PDB entry 4QV7 | X-ray diffraction, 2.60 A resolution | chains F and G of the 28 polymer chains in the assembly

[Chain F]
Protein: Probable proteasome subunit alpha type-7
From: Saccharomyces cerevisiae
Notes: EC 3.4.25.1
UniProt: P21242 (PSA7_YEAST); residues -3 to 284 here correspond to UniProt positions 1-288 (UniProt number = residue number + 4)
Sequence (288 residues; row label = number of the first residue in the row; numbers below 1 keep their minus sign (Met-3 is residue -3)):
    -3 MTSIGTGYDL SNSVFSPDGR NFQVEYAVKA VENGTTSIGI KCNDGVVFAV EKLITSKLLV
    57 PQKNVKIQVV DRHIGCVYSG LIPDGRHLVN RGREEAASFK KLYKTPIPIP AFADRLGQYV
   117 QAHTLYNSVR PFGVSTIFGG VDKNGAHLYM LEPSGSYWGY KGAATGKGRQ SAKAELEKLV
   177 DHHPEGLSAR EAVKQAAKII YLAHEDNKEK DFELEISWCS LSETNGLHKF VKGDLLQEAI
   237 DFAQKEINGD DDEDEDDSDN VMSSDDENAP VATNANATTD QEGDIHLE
Disordered / not traced: -3 to 1, 245-284

[Chain G]
Protein: Proteasome subunit alpha type-1
From: Saccharomyces cerevisiae
Notes: EC 3.4.25.1
UniProt: P21243 (PSA1_YEAST); residues -8 to 243 here correspond to UniProt positions 1-252 (UniProt number = residue number + 9)
Sequence (252 residues; numbered -8 to 243; the number before each row is that of its first residue; numbers below 1 keep their minus sign (Met-8 is residue -8)):
    -8 MSGAAAASAA GYDRHITIFS PEGRLYQVEY AFKATNQTNI NSLAVRGKDC TVVISQKKVP
    52 DKLLDPTTVS YIFCISRTIG MVVNGPIPDA RNAALRAKAE AAEFRYKYGY DMPCDVLAKR
   112 MANLSQIYTQ RAYMRPLGVI LTFVSVDEEL GPSIYKTDPA GYYVGYKATA TGPKQQEITT
   172 NLENHFKKSK IDHINEESWE KVVEFAITHM IDALGTEFSK NDLEVGVATK DKFFTLSAEN
   232 IEERLVAIAE QD
Disordered / not traced: -8 to 1, 243
Metal / ion sites: Mg2+: Thr8, Tyr119, Arg122, Met125

[Chain F / chain G interface]
Contacting residue pairs (63; chain F residue first):
  Thr2(F) - His6(G)
  Gly3(F) - His6(G)
  Tyr4(F) - Arg5(G)
  Tyr4(F) - His6(G)
  Tyr4(F) - Tyr21(G)
  Ser9(F) - Arg126(G)
  Val10(F) - His6(G)
  Val10(F) - Gln18(G)
  Phe11(F) - Gln18(G)  hydrogen bond (backbone-side chain)
  Phe11(F) - Tyr21(G)
  Phe11(F) - Ala22(G)  hydrophobic
  Phe11(F) - Ala25(G)  hydrophobic
  Phe11(F) - Arg126(G)
  Phe11(F) - Pro127(G)
  Ser12(F) - Tyr21(G)
  Pro13(F) - Tyr21(G)  hydrophobic
  Pro13(F) - Lys24(G)  hydrogen bond (backbone-side chain)
  Asp14(F) - Lys24(G)
  Gly15(F) - Tyr21(G)
  Gly15(F) - Ala25(G)
  Lys37(F) - Asp56(G)  salt bridge
  Asp110(F) - Arg82(G)
  Gln114(F) - Arg82(G)  hydrogen bond (side chain-backbone)
  Gln114(F) - Asn83(G)
  Gln114(F) - Leu86(G)
  Gln117(F) - Pro79(G)
  Gln117(F) - Asp80(G)
  Gln117(F) - Asn83(G)  hydrogen bond
  Gln117(F) - Arg126(G)
  Thr120(F) - Arg126(G)  hydrogen bond (backbone-side chain)
  Leu121(F) - Tyr124(G)
  Leu121(F) - Arg126(G)
  Leu121(F) - Leu128(G)  hydrophobic
  Tyr122(F) - Tyr124(G)
  Tyr122(F) - Met125(G)  hydrophobic
  Ser150(F) - Pro79(G)
  Gly151(F) - Pro79(G)
  Ser152(F) - Ile78(G)
  Ser152(F) - Pro79(G)
  Tyr153(F) - Arg82(G)  hydrogen bond (backbone-side chain)
  Trp154(F) - Leu55(G)  hydrophobic
  Trp154(F) - Thr59(G)
  Trp154(F) - Val60(G)  hydrophobic
  Trp154(F) - Ser61(G)
  Trp154(F) - Tyr62(G)
  Trp154(F) - Ile78(G)  hydrophobic
  Trp154(F) - Arg82(G)
  Gly155(F) - Leu55(G)
  Gly155(F) - Asp56(G)  hydrogen bond (backbone-backbone)
  Gly155(F) - Thr59(G)  hydrogen bond (backbone-side chain)
  Tyr156(F) - Leu54(G)
  Tyr156(F) - Leu55(G)
  Tyr156(F) - Asp56(G)
  Lys157(F) - Lys53(G)
  Lys157(F) - Leu54(G)  hydrogen bond (backbone-backbone)
  Lys157(F) - Leu55(G)
  Gly158(F) - Leu54(G)
  Lys169(F) - Leu54(G)
  Leu172(F) - Leu54(G)  hydrophobic
  Glu173(F) - Lys53(G)
  Glu173(F) - Leu54(G)
  Val176(F) - Leu54(G)  hydrophobic
  Asp177(F) - Lys53(G)  salt bridge
Other interface residues (no listed pair), chain F (32 interface residues in all): Tyr145
Other interface residues (no listed pair), chain G (29 interface residues in all): Asp52, Pro57, Gly129

[In short]
32 residues of chain F and 29 residues of chain G are in contact, with 9 hydrogen bonds and 2 salt bridges.
Polar pairs include Lys37(F)-Asp56(G), Asp177(F)-Lys53(G) and Phe11(F)-Gln18(G). Thr8(G), Tyr119(G), Arg122(G)
and Met125(G) coordinate Mg2+.
Here chain F is Probable proteasome subunit alpha type-7 and chain G is Proteasome subunit alpha type-1, both
from Saccharomyces cerevisiae. Entry 4QV7 (yCP beta5-A50V mutant) was determined by X-ray diffraction together
with 4QUX, 4QUY, 4QV0, 4QV1, 4QV3, 4QV4 and 42 further entries from the same study.
